PDB entry 7RD3 | X-ray diffraction, 1.81 A resolution | chains A and B of the 3 polymer chains in the assembly

Chain A:
Molecule: antibody m42.126 heavy chain
Source organism: Mus musculus
Notes: antibody fragment or engineered binder
Amino-acid sequence (255 residues; each row starts with the number of its first residue; a row labelled like 82A-82C holds insertion residues (82A, then the next letters in order)):
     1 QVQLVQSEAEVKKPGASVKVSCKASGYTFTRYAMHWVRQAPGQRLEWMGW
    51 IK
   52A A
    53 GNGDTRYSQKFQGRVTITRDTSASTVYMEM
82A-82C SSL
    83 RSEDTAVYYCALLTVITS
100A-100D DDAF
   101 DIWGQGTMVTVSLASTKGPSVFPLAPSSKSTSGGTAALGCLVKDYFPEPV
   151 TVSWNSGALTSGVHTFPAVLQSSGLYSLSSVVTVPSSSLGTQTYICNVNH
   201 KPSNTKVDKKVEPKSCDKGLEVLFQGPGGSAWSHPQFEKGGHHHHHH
Disordered / not traced: 1, 128-132, 214-247
Disulfide bonds: Cys22-Cys92, Cys140-Cys196

Chain B:
Molecule: antibody m42.126 light chain
Source organism: Mus musculus
Notes: antibody fragment or engineered binder
Amino-acid sequence (220 residues; each row starts with the number of its first residue; a row labelled like 27A-27F holds insertion residues (27A, then the next letters in order)):
     1 DIVMTQSPDSLAVSLGERATINCKSSQ
27A-27F SVLYSS
    28 NNKNYLAWYQQKPGQPPKLLVYWASTRESGVPDRFSGSGSGTDFTLTISS
    78 LQAEDVAVYYCHQYYSSPLTFGGGTKVEIKRTVAAPSVFIFPPSDEQLKS
   128 GTASVVCLLNNFYPREAKVQWKVDNALQSGNSQESVTEQDSKDSTYSLSS
   178 TLTLSKADYEKHKVYACEVTHQGLSSPVTKSFNRGEC
Disordered / not traced: 212-214
Disulfide bonds: Cys23-Cys88, Cys134-Cys194

How chain A and chain B interact:
Pairs across the interface - 57 pairs, chain A then chain B:
  His35(A) with Leu96(B)
  Gln39(A) with Gln38(B), hydrogen bond; Tyr87(B)
  Arg44(A) with Met4(B), hydrogen bond (side chain-backbone); Phe98(B); Gly99(B); Gly100(B)
  Leu45(A) with Phe98(B)
  Trp47(A) with Pro95(B), hydrophobic; Leu96(B)
  Arg58(A) with Ser94(B), hydrogen bond
  Tyr91(A) with Gln38(B), hydrogen bond; Gln42(B), hydrogen bond (side chain-backbone); Pro43(B), hydrophobic
  Leu95(A) with Tyr36(B)
  Thr96(A) with Tyr36(B)
  Ile98(A) with Trp50(B); Tyr91(B)
  Ala100C(A) with Tyr49(B); Glu55(B)
  Phe100D(A) with Glu55(B)
  Asp101(A) with Tyr36(B), hydrogen bond; Leu46(B); Glu55(B)
  Trp103(A) with Tyr36(B); Pro43(B), hydrophobic; Pro44(B)
  Gly104(A) with Pro43(B)
  Phe122(A) with Ser121(B); Gln124(B)
  Pro123(A) with Ser121(B)
  Leu124(A) with Phe118(B)
  Ala125(A) with Phe118(B)
  Ala137(A) with Phe116(B), hydrophobic; Phe118(B); Leu135(B), hydrophobic
  Leu141(A) with Ser131(B)
  Lys143(A) with Gln124(B); Ser131(B)
  His164(A) with Asn137(B); Asn138(B), hydrogen bond; Ser174(B), hydrogen bond
  Phe166(A) with Leu135(B), hydrophobic; Ser162(B); Thr164(B); Ser174(B); Leu175(B); Ser176(B)
  Pro167(A) with Ser162(B), hydrogen bond (backbone-side chain); Val163(B)
  Val169(A) with Gln160(B); Glu161(B)
  Leu170(A) with Gln160(B), hydrogen bond (backbone-side chain)
  Gln171(A) with Gln160(B)
  Ser179(A) with Ser176(B), hydrogen bond
  Val181(A) with Leu135(B), hydrophobic
  Thr183(A) with Asn137(B)
Other interface residues (no listed pair), chain A (36 interface residues in all): Val37, Ser60, Pro126, Ala136, Leu138
Other interface residues (no listed pair), chain B (36 interface residues in all): Ala34, Glu123

Overview:
Chain A and chain B each contribute 36 residues to their interface; the contacts include 11 hydrogen bonds.
Polar pairs include Gln39(A)-Gln38(B), Arg44(A)-Met4(B) and Arg58(A)-Ser94(B).
Chain A is antibody m42.126 heavy chain and chain B is antibody m42.126 light chain, both from Mus musculus;
the structure, Crystal structure of PfCSP peptide 21 with vaccine-elicited human anti-malaria antibody
m42.126, was determined by X-ray diffraction, deposited together with 7RCS and 7RDA.
